Entry 7APX (electron microscopy, 3.40 A resolution); this record covers chains C and D of the 6 polymer chains in the assembly.

== Chain C ==
Molecule: THO complex subunit THP2
Source organism: Saccharomyces cerevisiae (strain ATCC 204508 / S288c)
UniProt: O13539 (THP2_YEAST); residue numbers follow UniProt; this construct covers 1-261
Amino-acid sequence (261 residues; numbered 1 to 261; the number before each row is that of its first residue):
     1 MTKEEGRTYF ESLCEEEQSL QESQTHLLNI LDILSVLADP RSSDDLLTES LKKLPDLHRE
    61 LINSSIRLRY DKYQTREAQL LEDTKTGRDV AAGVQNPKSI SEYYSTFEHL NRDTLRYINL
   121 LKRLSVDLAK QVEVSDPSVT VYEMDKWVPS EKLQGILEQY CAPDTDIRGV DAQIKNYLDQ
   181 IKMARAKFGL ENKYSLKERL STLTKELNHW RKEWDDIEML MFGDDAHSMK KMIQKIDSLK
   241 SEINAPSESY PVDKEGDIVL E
Not modelled in the structure: 1-5, 41-43, 236-261

== Chain D ==
Molecule: THO complex subunit MFT1
Source organism: Saccharomyces cerevisiae (strain ATCC 204508 / S288c)
UniProt: P33441 (MFT1_YEAST); residues 1-392 here = UniProt positions 1-392
Amino-acid sequence (392 residues; row label = number of the first residue in the row):
     1 MPLSQKQIDQ VRTKVHYSEV DTPFNKYLDI LGKVTKLTGS IINGTLSNDD SKIEKLTEQN
    61 ISQLKESAHL RFLDLQSSID TKKVADENWE TCQQETLAKL ENLKDKLPDI KSIHSKLLLR
   121 IGKLQGLYDS VQVINREVEG LSEGRTSLVV TRAEWEKELG TDLVKFLIEK NYLKLVDPGL
   181 KKDSSEERYR IYDDFSKGPK ELESINASMK SDIENVRQEV SSYKEKWLRD AEIFGKITSI
   241 FKEELLKRDG LLNEAEGDNI DEDYESDEDE ERKERFKRQR SMVEVNTIEN VDEKEESDHE
   301 YDDQEDEENE EEDDMEVDVE DIKEDNEVDG ESSQQEDNSR QGNNEETDKE TGVIEEPDAV
   361 NDAEEADSDH SSRKLGGTTS DFSASSSVEE VK
Not modelled in the structure: 1, 170-190, 248-392
Swiss-Prot annotation at these positions:
  - modified residue: Ser-266 (Phosphoserine)

== How chain C and chain D interact ==
Contacting residue pairs (86; chain C residue first):
  Phe-10(C) with Asp-86(D)
  Leu-13(C) with Lys-83(D)
  Cys-14(C) with Lys-83(D)
  Glu-17(C) with Gln-76(D), hydrogen bond; Ile-79(D); Lys-83(D), salt bridge
  Leu-20(C) with Tyr-27(D); Phe-72(D), hydrophobic; Leu-75(D), hydrophobic
  Gln-21(C) with Phe-72(D)
  Ser-23(C) with Tyr-27(D), hydrogen bond; Leu-31(D)
  Gln-24(C) with Tyr-27(D); Phe-72(D)
  Leu-27(C) with Val-34(D), hydrophobic
  Leu-28(C) with His-69(D)
  Leu-31(C) with Val-34(D), hydrophobic; Lys-65(D)
  Leu-34(C) with Ile-61(D), hydrophobic
  Ser-35(C) with Ile-61(D)
  Ala-38(C) with Glu-58(D); Ile-61(D), hydrophobic
  His-58(C) with Thr-35(D); Thr-38(D); Gly-39(D)
  Leu-61(C) with Leu-31(D), hydrophobic
  Ile-62(C) with Thr-35(D)
  Ser-65(C) with Leu-31(D)
  Leu-68(C) with Leu-28(D), hydrophobic
  Arg-69(C) with Leu-28(D)
  Lys-72(C) with Phe-24(D)
  Arg-76(C) with Ser-18(D); Glu-19(D)
  Glu-77(C) with Tyr-17(D), hydrogen bond
  Leu-80(C) with His-16(D); Tyr-17(D), hydrophobic
  Val-90(C) with Gln-93(D)
  Val-94(C) with Leu-97(D), hydrophobic; Glu-101(D)
  Gln-95(C) with Glu-101(D), hydrogen bond (backbone-side chain)
  Asn-96(C) with Glu-101(D)
  Ser-99(C) with Leu-103(D); Lys-104(D), hydrogen bond (side chain-backbone)
  Ile-100(C) with Leu-100(D); Leu-103(D), hydrophobic
  Glu-102(C) with Leu-107(D)
  Tyr-103(C) with Leu-103(D), hydrophobic
  Thr-106(C) with Ile-110(D); Lys-111(D)
  His-109(C) with His-114(D)
  Leu-110(C) with Leu-117(D), hydrophobic
  Asp-113(C) with His-114(D), salt bridge; Leu-117(D)
  Thr-114(C) with Leu-117(D)
  Arg-116(C) with Ile-121(D)
  Tyr-117(C) with Leu-117(D), hydrophobic; Arg-120(D); Ile-121(D), hydrophobic; Leu-124(D), hydrophobic
  Leu-120(C) with Leu-124(D), hydrophobic; Tyr-128(D), hydrogen bond (backbone-side chain)
  Leu-121(C) with Leu-124(D), hydrophobic; Tyr-128(D), hydrogen bond (backbone-side chain)
  Leu-124(C) with Tyr-128(D)
  Ser-125(C) with Tyr-128(D)
  Asp-127(C) with Val-131(D); Asn-135(D), hydrogen bond (backbone-side chain)
  Leu-128(C) with Asn-135(D)
  Ala-129(C) with Asn-135(D), hydrogen bond (backbone-side chain)
  Gln-131(C) with Gly-198(D)
  Glu-133(C) with Gly-198(D); Lys-200(D); Glu-201(D), hydrogen bond (side chain-backbone)
  Leu-157(C) with Leu-127(D), hydrophobic
  Tyr-160(C) with Lys-123(D); Leu-127(D), hydrophobic; Ser-130(D), hydrogen bond
  Ala-162(C) with Lys-123(D), hydrogen bond (backbone-side chain)
  Pro-163(C) with Lys-123(D), hydrogen bond (backbone-side chain)
  Leu-178(C) with Glu-137(D)
  Arg-185(C) with Leu-202(D)
  Phe-188(C) with Glu-203(D)
  Gly-189(C) with Leu-202(D)
  Asn-192(C) with Asn-206(D)
  Trp-214(C) with Trp-227(D)
  Ile-217(C) with Asp-230(D)
Interface residues without a listed pair, chain C (76 interface residues in all): Tyr-9, Glu-16, Leu-54, Glu-82, Gly-93, Phe-107, Val-126, Leu-153, Thr-165, Ile-174, Lys-182, Glu-191, Leu-196, Leu-203, Leu-207, Trp-210, Glu-213
Interface residues without a listed pair, chain D (70 interface residues in all): Asp-21, Ile-30, Leu-56, Leu-64, Ala-68, Lys-82, Glu-87, Ile-113, Leu-118, Gly-126, Gln-132, Ile-134, Leu-141, Pro-199, Met-209, Val-216, Val-220, Tyr-223, Lys-224

== Overview ==
76 residues of chain C and 70 residues of chain D are in contact; the contacts include 13 hydrogen bonds and 2
salt bridges. Polar pairs include Glu-17(C)/Lys-83(D), Asp-113(C)/His-114(D) and Glu-17(C)/Gln-76(D).
Here chain C is THO complex subunit THP2 and chain D is THO complex subunit MFT1, both from Saccharomyces
cerevisiae (strain ATCC 204508 / S288c). Entry 7APX (yeast THO-Sub2 complex) was determined by electron
microscopy (same publication as 7AQO).
